PDB entry 1N5I | X-ray diffraction, 1.85 A resolution | chain A

[Chain A]
Protein: Thymidylate kinase
From: Mycobacterium tuberculosis
Notes: EC 2.7.4.9
UniProtKB: O05891 (KTHY_MYCTU); residues 1-208 here = UniProt positions 1-208
Chain sequence (214 residues; numbered 1 to 214; the number before each row is that of its first residue):
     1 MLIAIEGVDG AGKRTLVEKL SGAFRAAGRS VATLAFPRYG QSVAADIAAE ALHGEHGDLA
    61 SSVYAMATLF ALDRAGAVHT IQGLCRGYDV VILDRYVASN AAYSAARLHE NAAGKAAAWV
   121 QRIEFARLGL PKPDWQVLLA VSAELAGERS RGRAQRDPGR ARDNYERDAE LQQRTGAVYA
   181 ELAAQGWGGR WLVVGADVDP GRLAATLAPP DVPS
Not modelled in the structure: 209-214
Residues lining bound ligands:
  - ATP (adenosine-5'-triphosphate): Thr33, Leu34, Arg38, Gln41, His79, Thr80, Leu84
  - citrate anion (FLC): Val8, Asp9, Gly10, Ala11, Gly12, Lys13, Arg14, Asp94, Arg149, Arg153
  - thymidine-5'-phosphate (TMP): Asp9, Phe36, Pro37, Tyr39, Leu52, Phe70, Arg74, Arg95, Tyr96, Ser99, Asn100, Tyr103, Asp163, Tyr165

[Summary]
Ligands of chain A: citrate anion, thymidine-5'-phosphate and ATP.
Chain A is Thymidylate kinase (Mycobacterium tuberculosis); the structure, Crystal structure of inactive
mycobacterium tuberculosis thymidylate kinase complexed with thymidine monophosphate (tmp) at ph 4.6 ..., was
determined by X-ray diffraction (same publication as 1N5J, 1N5K and 1N5L).
